Entry 1WAS (X-ray diffraction, 2.70 A resolution); this record covers chain A.

== Chain A ==
Protein: Bacterial aspartate receptor
Source organism: Salmonella typhimurium
UniProt: P02941 (MCP2_SALTY); residue numbers follow UniProt; this construct covers 36-180
Amino-acid sequence (146 residues; row label = number of the first residue in the row):
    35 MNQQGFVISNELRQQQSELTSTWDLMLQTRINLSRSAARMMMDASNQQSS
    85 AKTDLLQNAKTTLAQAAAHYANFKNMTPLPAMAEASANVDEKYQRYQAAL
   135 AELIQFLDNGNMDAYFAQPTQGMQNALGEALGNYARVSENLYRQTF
UniProt features mapped onto this chain:
  - region: R64 to R73 (The 3 Arg may form a positively charged pocket, which binds the alpha-carboxyl group of the attractant AA)

== Overview ==
Chain A is Bacterial aspartate receptor (Salmonella typhimurium); the structure, The three-dimensional
structure of the ligand-binding domain of a wild-type bacterial chemotaxis receptor, was determined by X-ray
diffraction.
